4EES - chain A; structure by X-ray diffraction, 1.80 A resolution.

[Chain A]
Protein: Phototropin-2
Organism: Arabidopsis thaliana
Notes: EC 2.7.11.1; fragment: lov domain
UniProtKB: P93025 (PHOT2_ARATH); residues 385-496 here = UniProt positions 385-496
Sequence (115 residues; row label = number of the first residue in the row):
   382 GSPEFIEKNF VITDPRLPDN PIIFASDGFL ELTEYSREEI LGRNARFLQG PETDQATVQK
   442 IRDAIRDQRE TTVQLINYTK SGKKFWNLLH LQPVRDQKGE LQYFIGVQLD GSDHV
Disordered / not traced: 382-386
Sequence notes: expression tag (382-384); conflict Phe386 (Arg in P93025), Thr394 (Ser in P93025), Gly409 (Ser in P93025), Ala426 (Cys in P93025), Thr452 (Ile in P93025), Leu470 (Phe in P93025), Val475 (Met in P93025)
Residues lining bound ligands: FMN (flavin mononucleotide): Val392, Thr394, Asn401, Asn425, Ala426, Arg427, Leu429, Gln430, Val439, Ile442, Arg443, Ile446, Leu456, Asn458, Asn468, Leu470, Leu472, Phe485, Ile486, Gly487, Gln489
Swiss-Prot annotation at these positions:
  - binding site (FMN): Asn425, Arg427, Gln430, Arg443, Asn458, Asn468, Gln489
  - mutagenesis: Val392 (V392T: Red-shifted emitted light fluorescence (502 nm) but normal absorption (maximum at 447 nm); when associated with K-489), Gln489 (Q489K: Blue-shifted light absorption (maximum at 441 nm) and emitted fluorescence (487 nm). Red-shifted light emitted fluorescence (502 nm) but normal absorption (maximum at 447 nm) ...)
From the paper describing this entry:
  - binding site for flavin mononucleotide: Thr394, Asn425, Arg427, Arg443, Leu470, Leu472, Gln489
  - conformationally variable residues (loop rearrangement, side-chain flip): Arg443, Leu472, Arg476 to Gln483
  - contacts within the chain: Thr394-Asn401 (hydrogen bond), Leu470-Leu472
  - mutagenesis - N425S/Q430R: decreased binding to flavin mononucleotide

[Summary]
Bound to chain A: flavin mononucleotide. Curated annotation (UniProt) lists 7 FMN-binding residues and 2
mutagenesis sites. The paper reports a binding site for flavin mononucleotide at Thr394, Asn425 and Arg427
among others; N425S/Q430R reduce binding to flavin mononucleotide.
Chain A is Phototropin-2 (Arabidopsis thaliana); the structure, Crystal structure of iLOV, was determined by
X-ray diffraction (same publication as 4EEP, 4EER, 4EET and 4EEU).
